8DWX - chains C and D of the 20 polymer chains in the assembly; structure by electron microscopy, 3.27 A resolution.

[Chain C (and D)]
Molecule: E1 glycoprotein
From: Chikungunya virus strain Senegal 37997
Notes: chain D of this document is another copy of the same molecule, construct and numbering; everything in this record applies to it too
Reference sequence: Q5XXP3 (POLS_CHIK3); residues 1-439 here correspond to UniProt positions 810-1248 (UniProt number = residue number + 809)
Amino-acid sequence (439 residues; row label = number of the first residue in the row):
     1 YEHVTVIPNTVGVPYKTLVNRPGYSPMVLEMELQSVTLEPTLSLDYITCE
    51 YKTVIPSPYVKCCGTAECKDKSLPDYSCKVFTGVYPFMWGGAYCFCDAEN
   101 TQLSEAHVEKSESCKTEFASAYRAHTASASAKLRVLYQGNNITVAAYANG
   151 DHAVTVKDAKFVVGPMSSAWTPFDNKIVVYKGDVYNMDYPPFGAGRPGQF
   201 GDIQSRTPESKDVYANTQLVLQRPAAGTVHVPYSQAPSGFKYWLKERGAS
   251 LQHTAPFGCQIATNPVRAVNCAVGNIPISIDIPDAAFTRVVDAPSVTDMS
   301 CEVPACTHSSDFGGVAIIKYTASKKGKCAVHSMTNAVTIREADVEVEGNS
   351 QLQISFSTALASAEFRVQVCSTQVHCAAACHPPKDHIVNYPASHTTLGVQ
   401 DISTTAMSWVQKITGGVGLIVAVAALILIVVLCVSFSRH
Disulfides: Cys49-Cys114, Cys62-Cys94, Cys63-Cys96, Cys68-Cys78, Cys259-Cys271, Cys301-Cys376, Cys306-Cys380, Cys328-Cys370
Covalently attached groups: N-acetylglucosamine (NAG) linked to Asn141
Small-molecule neighbours: N-acetylglucosamine (NAG; 2-acetamido-2-deoxy-beta-D-glucopyranose): Lys115, Thr116, Lys181

[How chain C and chain D interact]
Pairs across the interface (12; chain C residue first):
  Arg123(C) - Asp151(D)  salt bridge
  His125(C) - Thr126(D)  hydrogen bond
  Asp151(C) - Arg123(D)  salt bridge
  Asp151(C) - Phe192(D)
  His152(C) - Arg206(D)
  Ala153(C) - Phe192(D)
  Lys176(C) - Asp151(D)  salt bridge
  Pro191(C) - Asp151(D)
  Phe192(C) - Asp151(D)  hydrogen bond (backbone-backbone)
  Phe192(C) - His152(D)
  Phe192(C) - Ala153(D)  hydrogen bond (backbone-backbone)
  Arg206(C) - His152(D)
Interface residues without a listed pair, chain C (13 interface residues in all): Thr41, Tyr147, Asn149, Gly150
Interface residues without a listed pair, chain D (12 interface residues in all): Thr41, Tyr147, Gly150, Lys176, Pro191

[Overview]
13 residues of chain C and 12 residues of chain D are in contact, with 3 hydrogen bonds and 3 salt bridges.
Among the polar pairs are Arg123(C)-Asp151(D), Lys176(C)-Asp151(D) and His125(C)-Thr126(D). Chain C binds
N-acetylglucosamine. Covalently linked N-acetylglucosamine: at Asn141(C).
Both chains are E1 glycoprotein (Chikungunya virus strain Senegal 37997). Entry 8DWX (Chikungunya VLP in
complex with neutralizing Fab 506.C01 (asymmetric unit)) was determined by electron microscopy together with
8DWY from the same study.
